7MIT - chains A and B of the 5 polymer chains in the assembly; structure by electron microscopy, 3.40 A resolution.

== Chain A (and B) ==
Protein: ATP-sensitive inward rectifier potassium channel 8
From: Rattus norvegicus
Notes: chain B of this document is another copy of the same molecule, construct and numbering; everything in this record applies to it too
Reference sequence: Q63664 (KCNJ8_RAT); numbering as in UniProt (aligned over 1-424)
Amino-acid sequence (424 residues; row label = number of the first residue in the row):
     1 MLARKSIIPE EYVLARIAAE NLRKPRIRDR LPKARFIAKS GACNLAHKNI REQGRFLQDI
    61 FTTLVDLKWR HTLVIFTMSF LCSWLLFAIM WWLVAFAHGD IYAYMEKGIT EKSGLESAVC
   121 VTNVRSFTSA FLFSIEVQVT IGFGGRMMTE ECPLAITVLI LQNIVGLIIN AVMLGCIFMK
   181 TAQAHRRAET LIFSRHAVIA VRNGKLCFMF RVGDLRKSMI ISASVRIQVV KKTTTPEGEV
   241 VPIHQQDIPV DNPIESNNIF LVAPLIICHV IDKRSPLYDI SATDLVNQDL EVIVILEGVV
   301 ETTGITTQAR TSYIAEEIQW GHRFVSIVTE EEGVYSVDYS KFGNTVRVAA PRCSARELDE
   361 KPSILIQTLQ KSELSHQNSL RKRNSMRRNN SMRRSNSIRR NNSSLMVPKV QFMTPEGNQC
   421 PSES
Not modelled in the structure: 365-424 (chain B: 1-29, 367-424)
Disulfide bonds: Cys120-Cys152
Metal / ion sites: K+ site 1: Thr140 (shared with Thr140(B) of chain B; 1 residue of chain C; 1 residue of chain D); K+ site 2: Ile141, Gly142 (shared with Ile141(B), Gly142(B) of chain B; 2 residues of chain C; 2 residues of chain D); K+ site 3: Gly142, Phe143 (shared with Gly142(B), Phe143(B) of chain B; 2 residues of chain C; 2 residues of chain D)
Residues lining bound ligands:
  - ATP (adenosine-5'-triphosphate), molecule 1: Asn49, Ile50, Arg51
  - ATP, molecule 2: Ile192, Phe193, Arg195, Leu215, Tyr339, Ser340, Phe342, Gly343, Asn344
  - Glyburide (GBM; 5-chloro-N-(2-{4-[(cyclohexylcarbamoyl)sulfamoyl]phenyl}ethyl)-2-methoxybenzamide): Met1, Leu2, Arg4
  - phosphatidyl serine (P5S; O-[(R)-{[(2R)-2,3-bis(octadecanoyloxy)propyl]oxy}(hydroxy)phosphoryl]-L-serine), molecule 1: Leu57, Gln58, Phe61, Ser79, Ser83, Ile160, Leu161, Ile164, Ile169, Val172
  - phosphatidyl serine (P5S), molecule 2: Lys68, Trp69, Arg70, Leu73, Val74, Thr77, Met78, Leu81
  - phosphatidylethanolamine (PTY), molecule 1: Thr63, Leu67, His71
  - phosphatidylethanolamine (PTY), molecule 2: Met90, Leu93, Val94, Ala97, His98, Leu154, Thr157, Val158
Swiss-Prot annotation at these positions:
  - motif: Thr140 to Gly145 (Selectivity filter)
  - site: Asn170 (Role in the control of polyamine-mediated channel gating and in the blocking by intracellular magnesium)
  - modified residue: Ser6 (Phosphoserine)
From the paper describing this entry:
  - contacts within the chain: Tyr104-Asn123
  - binding site for phosphatidyl serine: Arg70

== How chain A and chain B interact ==
Residue-residue contacts (100; chain A residue first):
  Leu31(A) - Glu332(B)
  Pro32(A) - Glu332(B)
  Lys33(A) - Glu330(B)  salt bridge
  Ala34(A) - Glu330(B)
  Ala34(A) - Gly333(B)
  Ala34(A) - Tyr335(B)  hydrogen bond (backbone-side chain)
  Arg35(A) - Tyr335(B)
  Phe36(A) - Tyr335(B)
  Cys43(A) - Met219(B)  hydrophobic
  Cys43(A) - Val262(B)  hydrophobic
  Leu45(A) - Tyr335(B)
  Leu45(A) - Val337(B)  hydrophobic
  Ala46(A) - Tyr335(B)  hydrogen bond (backbone-backbone)
  Ala46(A) - Ser336(B)  hydrogen bond (backbone-side chain)
  Ala46(A) - Val337(B)  hydrogen bond (backbone-backbone)
  His47(A) - Val262(B)
  His47(A) - Val337(B)
  His47(A) - Tyr339(B)
  Lys48(A) - Ser336(B)  hydrogen bond
  Lys48(A) - Val337(B)  hydrogen bond (backbone-backbone)
  Lys48(A) - Asp338(B)
  Lys48(A) - Tyr339(B)  hydrogen bond (backbone-backbone)
  Asn49(A) - Asp338(B)  hydrogen bond
  Asn49(A) - Ser340(B)
  Ile50(A) - Leu215(B)  hydrophobic
  Ile50(A) - Tyr339(B)  hydrophobic
  Phe56(A) - Arg187(B)
  Gln58(A) - Trp69(B)
  Gln58(A) - Ala184(B)
  Phe61(A) - Trp69(B)  hydrophobic
  Phe61(A) - Thr181(B)
  Phe61(A) - Ala184(B)  hydrophobic
  Thr62(A) - Ala184(B)
  Thr62(A) - His185(B)
  Val65(A) - Thr181(B)
  Asp66(A) - His185(B)  salt bridge
  Phe133(A) - Phe143(B)  hydrophobic
  Val137(A) - Phe143(B)  hydrophobic
  Thr140(A) - Val139(B)
  Thr140(A) - Thr140(B)
  Ile141(A) - Ile141(B)
  Gly142(A) - Ile141(B)
  Gly142(A) - Gly142(B)
  Phe143(A) - Phe143(B)
  Gly144(A) - Phe143(B)
  Arg146(A) - Phe143(B)
  Met147(A) - Gly145(B)
  Met147(A) - Arg146(B)
  Met148(A) - Leu132(B)
  Met148(A) - Arg146(B)  hydrogen bond (backbone-side chain)
  Thr149(A) - Leu132(B)
  Thr149(A) - Arg146(B)
  Glu150(A) - Thr128(B)
  Ile156(A) - Thr128(B)
  Ile160(A) - Phe131(B)  hydrophobic
  Asn163(A) - Trp84(B)
  Asn163(A) - Ile135(B)
  Asn163(A) - Val139(B)
  Ile164(A) - Thr77(B)
  Ile164(A) - Leu81(B)  hydrophobic
  Leu167(A) - Phe76(B)  hydrophobic
  Ile168(A) - Phe76(B)  hydrophobic
  Ala171(A) - Ile177(B)
  Leu174(A) - Leu174(B)  hydrophobic
  Leu174(A) - Phe178(B)
  Gly175(A) - Phe178(B)
  Gly175(A) - Thr181(B)
  Phe178(A) - Phe178(B)  hydrophobic
  Met179(A) - Ala182(B)  hydrophobic
  Arg226(A) - Asn258(B)
  Arg226(A) - Ile259(B)
  Arg226(A) - Phe260(B)
  Gln228(A) - Phe260(B)
  Thr235(A) - Arg202(B)
  Thr235(A) - Asn203(B)
  Pro236(A) - Asn203(B)
  Glu237(A) - Val201(B)
  Glu237(A) - Asn203(B)  hydrogen bond (side chain-backbone)
  Glu237(A) - Gly204(B)
  Gly238(A) - Arg323(B)  hydrogen bond (backbone-side chain)
  Glu239(A) - Arg323(B)
  Glu239(A) - Phe324(B)
  Val240(A) - Ser326(B)
  Pro242(A) - Ser326(B)
  Pro242(A) - Val328(B)
  Ile243(A) - Val328(B)  hydrophobic
  Ile243(A) - Tyr335(B)  hydrophobic
  Gln245(A) - Phe260(B)
  Asp247(A) - Asn252(B)
  Asp247(A) - Pro253(B)
  Asp247(A) - Ile254(B)
  Pro249(A) - Ile254(B)  hydrophobic
  Ile295(A) - Phe260(B)  hydrophobic
  Glu297(A) - Ile221(B)
  Glu297(A) - Ser222(B)  hydrogen bond
  Thr306(A) - Ile221(B)
  Gln308(A) - Met219(B)
  Gln308(A) - Ile221(B)
  Arg310(A) - Met219(B)
  Arg310(A) - Phe260(B)
Interface residues without a listed pair, chain A (67 interface residues in all): Leu159, Val172, Cys176, Gln246, Ile248, Arg274, Thr307
Interface residues without a listed pair, chain B (61 interface residues in all): Leu73, Phe80, Ser129, Lys180, Ala263, Leu265, Val299, Glu331, Val334

== Summary ==
67 residues of chain A and 61 residues of chain B are in contact, with 12 hydrogen bonds and 2 salt bridges.
Polar contacts include Lys33(A)-Glu330(B), Asp66(A)-His185(B) and Ala34(A)-Tyr335(B). The paper reports a
binding site for phosphatidyl serine at Arg70(A); contacts within the chain involving Tyr104(A) and Asn123(A).
Chain A and chain B are both ATP-sensitive inward rectifier potassium channel 8 (Rattus norvegicus); the
structure, Vascular KATP channel: Kir6.1 SUR2B propeller-like conformation 1, was determined by electron
microscopy (same publication as 7MJO, 7MJP and 7MJQ).
